Entry 9OJO (X-ray diffraction, 1.36 A resolution); this record covers chains B and C of the 3 polymer chains in the assembly.

# Chain B (and C)
Protein: Tumor necrosis factor
From: Homo sapiens
Notes: chain C of this document is another copy of the same molecule, construct and numbering; everything in this record applies to it too
UniProtKB: P01375 (TNFA_HUMAN); residues 1-157 here correspond to UniProt positions 77-233 (UniProt number = residue number + 76)
Sequence (158 residues; row label = number of the first residue in the row; numbering starts at 0):
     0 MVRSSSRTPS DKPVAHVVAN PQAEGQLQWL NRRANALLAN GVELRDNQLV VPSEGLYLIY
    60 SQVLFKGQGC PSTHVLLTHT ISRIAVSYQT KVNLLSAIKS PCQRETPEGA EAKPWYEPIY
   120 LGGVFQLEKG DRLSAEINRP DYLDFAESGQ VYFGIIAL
Disordered / not traced: 0-9, 31-34, 86-89, 102-110 (chain C: 0-2, 102-110)
Disulfide bonds: Cys69-Cys101
Construct notes: initiating methionine (0)
Residues lining bound ligands: A1CB1 (2-{5-[(1S,10S)-1-phenyl-1,2,3,4-tetrahydropyrido[1,2-a][1,3]benzimidazol-8-yl]pyrimidin-2-yl}propan-2-ol): Leu57, Tyr59, Ser60, Tyr119, Leu120, Gly121, Tyr151, Ile155, Leu157
Swiss-Prot annotation at these positions:
  - glycosylation: Ser4 (O-linked (GalNAc...) serine)

# How chain B and chain C interact
Contacting residue pairs (42; chain B residue first):
  Leu55(B) with Thr7(C); Val13(C), hydrophobic
  Leu57(B) with Ile155(C), hydrophobic
  His73(B) with Lys112(C); Pro113(C), hydrogen bond (side chain-backbone)
  Leu75(B) with Tyr115(C), hydrophobic
  Arg82(B) with Asn34(C)
  Val91(B) with Asn34(C)
  Asn92(B) with Glu146(C), hydrogen bond; Ser147(C)
  Leu93(B) with Asn34(C); Gly148(C)
  Leu94(B) with Gly148(C); Tyr151(C)
  Ser95(B) with Gln61(C), hydrogen bond (backbone-side chain); Ser147(C); Gly148(C), hydrogen bond (backbone-backbone); Gln149(C)
  Ala96(B) with Gln61(C)
  Ile97(B) with Leu63(C); Tyr115(C); Pro117(C)
  Lys98(B) with Pro117(C)
  Ser99(B) with Trp114(C); Tyr115(C), hydrogen bond (side chain-backbone)
  Tyr119(B) with Tyr119(C), hydrophobic
  Leu120(B) with Gln61(C); Tyr151(C)
  Gly121(B) with Tyr59(C); Tyr119(C), hydrogen bond (backbone-side chain); Tyr151(C)
  Gly122(B) with Tyr59(C)
  Val123(B) with Ala14(C); His15(C); Leu36(C); Tyr59(C), hydrogen bond (backbone-side chain); Ile155(C), hydrophobic
  Phe124(B) with His15(C); Asn34(C)
  Gln125(B) with Leu36(C)
  Leu157(B) with Ser9(C); Ile155(C), hydrophobic
Also at the interface, not in a pair above, chain C (27 interface residues in all): Asn39, Leu57, Lys98, Glu116, Ile154

# Overview
Chain B and chain C form an interface of 22 and 27 residues respectively, with 7 hydrogen bonds. Polar pairs
include His73(B)-Pro113(C), Asn92(B)-Glu146(C) and Ser95(B)-Gln61(C). Ligands of chain B: compound A1CB1.
Chain B and chain C are both Tumor necrosis factor (Homo sapiens); the structure, Crystal structure of TNF
alpha in complex with compound 1, was determined by X-ray diffraction (same publication as 9OJS, 9OJY and
9OK6).
